PDB entry 9HJS | X-ray diffraction, 2.51 A resolution | chains C and D of the 6 polymer chains in the assembly

# Chain C (and D)
Name: Geranylgeranyl pyrophosphate synthase
From: Homo sapiens
Notes: EC 2.5.1.-, 2.5.1.1, 2.5.1.29, 2.5.1.10; chain D of this document is another copy of the same molecule, construct and numbering; everything in this record applies to it too
Reference sequence: O95749 (GGPPS_HUMAN); residue numbers follow UniProt; this construct covers 1-300
Chain sequence (307 residues; each row starts with the number of its first residue; numbers below 1 keep their minus sign (Gly-6 is residue -6)):
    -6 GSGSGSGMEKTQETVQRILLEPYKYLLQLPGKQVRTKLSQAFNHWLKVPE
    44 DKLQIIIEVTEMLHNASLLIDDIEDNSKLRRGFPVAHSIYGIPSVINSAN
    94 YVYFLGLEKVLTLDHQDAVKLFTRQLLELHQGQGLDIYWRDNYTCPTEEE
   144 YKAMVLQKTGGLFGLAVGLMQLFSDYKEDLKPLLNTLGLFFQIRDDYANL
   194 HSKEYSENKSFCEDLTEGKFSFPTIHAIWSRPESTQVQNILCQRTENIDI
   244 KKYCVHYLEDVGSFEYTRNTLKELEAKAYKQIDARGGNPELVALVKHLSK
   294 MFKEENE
Unresolved in the structure: -6 to 2, 196-198, 299-300 (chain D: -6 to 4, 298-300)
Differences from the reference sequence: expression tag (-6 to 0); variant Gln109 (Pro in O95749); engineered mutation Cys235 (Arg in O95749)
UniProt features mapped onto this chain:
  - binding site (isopentenyl diphosphate): Lys25, Arg28, His57, Arg74
  - binding site (Mg(2+)): Asp64, Asp68
  - binding site (dimethylallyl diphosphate): Arg73, Lys151, Thr152, Gln185, Lys202, Lys212
  - modified residue: Met1 (N-acetylmethionine)
  - natural variant: Pro15 (P15S: In MDHLO; uncertain significance), Phe257 (F257C: In MDHLO), Tyr259 (Y259C: In MDHLO), Arg261 (R261G: In MDHLO; R261H: In MDHLO)
Reported in the primary citation:
  - mutagenesis - R235C: decreased binding to FPP
  - binding site for geranylgeranyl diphosphate: Lys202 (proposed by the authors, not directly observed)

# Chain C / chain D interface
Contacting residue pairs (66):
  Val8(C) with Gln124(D)
  Ile11(C) with Tyr131(D), hydrophobic
  Leu12(C) with His123(D); Gln124(D)
  Ile63(C) with Ile89(D), hydrophobic
  Ile66(C) with Ile89(D), hydrophobic
  Glu67(C) with Pro86(D); Ile89(D); Asn90(D)
  Pro86(C) with Glu67(D); Ile130(D), hydrophobic; Arg133(D); Asp134(D)
  Ser87(C) with Ile130(D)
  Ile89(C) with Ile63(D), hydrophobic; Ile66(D), hydrophobic; Glu67(D); Ile89(D), hydrophobic
  Asn90(C) with Glu67(D); His123(D), hydrogen bond (side chain-backbone); Gln126(D); Gly127(D)
  Asn93(C) with Ile63(D); Asn93(D), hydrogen bond; Tyr96(D); His123(D)
  Tyr94(C) with Leu120(D), hydrophobic; His123(D); Gln124(D)
  Tyr96(C) with Asn93(D); Phe97(D), hydrophobic
  Phe97(C) with Tyr96(D), hydrophobic; Thr116(D); Leu119(D), hydrophobic; Leu120(D), hydrophobic; His123(D)
  Leu98(C) with Leu120(D)
  Leu100(C) with Phe115(D), hydrophobic; Thr116(D)
  Glu101(C) with Thr116(D)
  Leu104(C) with Lys113(D)
  Val112(C) with Leu104(D), hydrophobic
  Thr116(C) with Phe97(D); Leu100(D); Glu101(D); Leu104(D)
  Leu119(C) with Phe97(D), hydrophobic
  Leu120(C) with Tyr94(D), hydrophobic; Phe97(D); Leu98(D); Glu101(D)
  His123(C) with Leu12(D); Asn90(D), hydrogen bond (backbone-side chain); Asn93(D); Tyr94(D); Phe97(D)
  Gln124(C) with Val8(D); Leu12(D); Tyr94(D), hydrogen bond
  Gln126(C) with Asn90(D)
  Gly127(C) with Asn90(D)
  Ile130(C) with Pro86(D); Ser87(D)
  Tyr131(C) with Ile11(D), hydrophobic
  Arg133(C) with Pro86(D)
  Asp134(C) with Pro86(D)
Other interface residues (no listed pair), chain C (32 interface residues in all): Phe115, Leu128
Other interface residues (no listed pair), chain D (34 interface residues in all): Gln9, Val112, Leu128

# In short
The interface between chain C and chain D involves 32 residues on one side and 34 on the other; the contacts
include 4 hydrogen bonds. Among the polar pairs are Asn90(C)-His123(D), Asn93(C)-Asn93(D) and
Gln124(C)-Tyr94(D). The paper reports a binding site for geranylgeranyl diphosphate at Lys202(C); R235C of
chain C reduces binding to FPP.
Both chains are Geranylgeranyl pyrophosphate synthase (Homo sapiens). Entry 9HJS (Crystal structure of human
geranylgeranyl diphosphate synthase mutant R235C) was determined by X-ray diffraction (same publication as
9HJZ).
